Entry 5FB6 (X-ray diffraction, 1.90 A resolution); this record covers chains A and B.

== Chain A ==
Molecule: Insulin Chain A
From: Sus scrofa
UniProtKB: P01315 (INS_PIG); residues 1-21 here correspond to UniProt positions 88-108 (UniProt number = residue number + 87)
Sequence (21 residues; row label = number of the first residue in the row):
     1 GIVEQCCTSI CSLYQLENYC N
Disulfide bonds: Cys6-Cys11

== Chain B ==
Molecule: Insulin Chain B
From: Sus scrofa
UniProtKB: P01315 (INS_PIG); residues 1-30 here correspond to UniProt positions 25-54 (UniProt number = residue number + 24)
Sequence (30 residues; row label = number of the first residue in the row):
     1 FVNQHLCGSH LVEALYLVCG ERGFFYTPKA

== Chain A / chain B interface ==
Residue-residue contacts (39):
  Gly1(A) - Ala30(B)
  Ile2(A) - Leu11(B)  hydrophobic
  Ile2(A) - Leu15(B)  hydrophobic
  Val3(A) - Pro28(B)  hydrophobic
  Cys6(A) - Gln4(B)
  Cys6(A) - His5(B)
  Cys6(A) - Leu6(B)  hydrogen bond (backbone-backbone)
  Cys6(A) - Leu11(B)  hydrophobic
  Cys7(A) - His5(B)  hydrogen bond (backbone-side chain)
  Cys7(A) - Leu6(B)
  Cys7(A) - Cys7(B)  disulfide
  Thr8(A) - His5(B)
  Ser9(A) - His5(B)
  Ile10(A) - Asn3(B)
  Ile10(A) - Gln4(B)
  Ile10(A) - His5(B)
  Cys11(A) - Val2(B)
  Cys11(A) - Asn3(B)
  Cys11(A) - Gln4(B)  hydrogen bond (backbone-backbone)
  Cys11(A) - Leu6(B)  hydrophobic
  Ser12(A) - Asn3(B)
  Leu13(A) - Val2(B)
  Leu13(A) - Val18(B)  hydrophobic
  Leu16(A) - Val2(B)  hydrophobic
  Leu16(A) - Leu11(B)  hydrophobic
  Leu16(A) - Leu15(B)
  Glu17(A) - Arg22(B)  salt bridge
  Asn18(A) - Phe25(B)
  Tyr19(A) - Leu15(B)  hydrophobic
  Tyr19(A) - Phe24(B)
  Tyr19(A) - Phe25(B)  hydrogen bond (backbone-backbone)
  Cys20(A) - Cys19(B)  disulfide
  Cys20(A) - Arg22(B)
  Cys20(A) - Gly23(B)
  Cys20(A) - Phe25(B)
  Asn21(A) - Arg22(B)  hydrogen bond (backbone-side chain)
  Asn21(A) - Gly23(B)  hydrogen bond (backbone-backbone)
  Asn21(A) - Phe24(B)
  Asn21(A) - Phe25(B)
Also at the interface, not in a pair above, chain B (19 interface residues in all): Ala14, Tyr26, Thr27
Disulfides between the chains: Cys7(A)-Cys7(B), Cys20(A)-Cys19(B)

== Summary ==
The interface between chain A and chain B involves 17 residues on one side and 19 on the other, with 2
disulfide bonds, 6 hydrogen bonds and 1 salt bridge. Among the polar pairs are Glu17(A)-Arg22(B),
Cys7(A)-His5(B) and Asn21(A)-Arg22(B).
Here chain A is Insulin Chain A and chain B is Insulin Chain B, both from Sus scrofa. Entry 5FB6
(Room-temperature macromolecular crystallography using a micro-patterned silicon chip with minimal background
scattering) was determined by X-ray diffraction.
